Entry 3AVJ (X-ray diffraction, 1.70 A resolution); this record covers chains A and F of the 4 polymer chains in the assembly.

# Chain A
Protein: Integrase
Organism: Human immunodeficiency virus type 1
Notes: fragment: CCD domain
UniProtKB: P12497 (POL_HV1N5); residues 50-212 here correspond to UniProt positions 1197-1359 (UniProt number = residue number + 1147)
Sequence (183 residues; row label = number of the first residue in the row):
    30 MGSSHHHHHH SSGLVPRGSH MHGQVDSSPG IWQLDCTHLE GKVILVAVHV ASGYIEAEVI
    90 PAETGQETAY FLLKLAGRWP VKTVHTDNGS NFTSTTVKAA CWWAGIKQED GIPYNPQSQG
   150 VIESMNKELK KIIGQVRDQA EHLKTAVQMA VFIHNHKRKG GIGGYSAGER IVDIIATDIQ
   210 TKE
Not modelled in the structure: 30-56, 189-192, 210-212
Construct notes: expression tag (30-49); engineered mutation S56 (Cys1203 in P12497), D139 (Phe1286 in P12497), H185 (Phe1332 in P12497)
Swiss-Prot annotation at these positions:
  - binding site (Mg(2+)): D64, D116, E152

# Chain F
Protein: LEDGF peptide
Sequence (8 residues; numbered 1 to 8; the number before each row is that of its first residue):
     1 ALKIDNMD
Covalent attachments: covalent link A1-D8

# How chain A and chain F interact
Residue-residue contacts - 12 pairs, chain A then chain F:
  D167(A) with K3(F), hydrogen bond (backbone-side chain)
  Q168(A) with K3(F); I4(F), hydrogen bond (backbone-backbone)
  A169(A) with K3(F); D5(F)
  E170(A) with A1(F); K3(F); D5(F), hydrogen bond (backbone-side chain); N6(F), hydrogen bond
  H171(A) with D5(F), hydrogen bond (backbone-side chain)
  T174(A) with D5(F), hydrogen bond
  M178(A) with I4(F), hydrophobic

# Summary
7 residues of chain A and 5 residues of chain F are in contact, with 6 hydrogen bonds. Polar pairs include
D167(A)-K3(F), E170(A)-D5(F) and E170(A)-N6(F). From UniProt: 3 Mg2+-binding residues on chain A.
Chain A is Integrase (Human immunodeficiency virus type 1) and chain F is LEDGF peptide; the structure,
Crystal structures of novel allosteric peptide inhibitors of HIV integrase in the LEDGF binding site, was
determined by X-ray diffraction (same publication as 3AV9, 3AVA, 3AVB, 3AVC, 3AVF, 3AVG and 6 further
entries).
